Entry 9E42 (X-ray diffraction, 1.80 A resolution); this record covers chain A.

== Chain A ==
Name: Ricin A chain
From: Ricinus communis
Notes: EC 3.2.2.22
Reference sequence: P02879 (RICI_RICCO); residues 1-267 here correspond to UniProt positions 36-302 (UniProt number = residue number + 35)
Chain sequence (271 residues; numbered -3 to 267; the number before each row is that of its first residue; numbers below 1 keep their minus sign (Ser-3 is residue -3)):
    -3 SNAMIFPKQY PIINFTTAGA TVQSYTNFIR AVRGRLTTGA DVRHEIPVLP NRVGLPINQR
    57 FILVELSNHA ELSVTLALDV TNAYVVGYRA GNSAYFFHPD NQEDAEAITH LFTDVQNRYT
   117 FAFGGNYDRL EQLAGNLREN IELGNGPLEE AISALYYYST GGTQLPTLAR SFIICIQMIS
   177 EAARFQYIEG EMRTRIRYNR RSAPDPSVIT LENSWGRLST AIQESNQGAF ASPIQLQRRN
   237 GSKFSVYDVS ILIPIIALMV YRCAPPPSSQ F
Unresolved in the structure: -3 to 0, 35-36, 41, 258-267
Differences from the reference sequence: expression tag (-3 to 0)
Ligand contacts: A1BH2 (5-(2,6-diethylphenyl)thiophene-2-carboxylic acid): Tyr183, Ser203, Leu207, Leu232, Gln233, Arg234, Arg235, Phe240, Ile247, Leu248, Ile251
From the paper describing this entry:
  - binding site for A1BH2: Tyr183, Leu207, Arg234, Arg235, Phe240, Ile247, Leu248, Ile251
  - catalytic residues: Tyr80 (citing earlier work)

== Overview ==
Chain A binds compound A1BH2. The paper reports the catalytic residue Tyr80; a binding site for A1BH2 at
Tyr183, Leu207 and Arg234 among others.
Chain A is Ricin A chain (Ricinus communis); the structure, RTA-RUNT-192 complex, was determined by X-ray
diffraction, deposited together with 9E3T and 9E40.
